Entry 2UXC (X-ray diffraction, 2.90 A resolution); this record covers chains A and D of the 23 polymer chains in the assembly.

== Chain A ==
Molecule: 16S ribosomal RNA
From: Thermus thermophilus
Sequence (1522 nucleotides; each row starts with the number of its first residue; note: 42 numbers in that range are skipped by the numbering (no residue carries them; nothing is unmodelled there); a row labelled like 190A-190L holds insertion residues (190A, then the next letters in order); numbering starts at 0):
     0 UUUGUUGGAGAGUUUGAUCCUGGCUCAGGGUGAACGCUGGCGGCGUGCCU
    50 AAGACAUGCAAGUCGUGCGGG
    73 CCGCGGGGUUUU
    88 ACUCCG
    95 UGGUC
   101 AGCGGCGGACGGGUGAGUAACGCGUGGGU
  129A G
   130 ACCUACCCGGAAGAGGGGGACAACCCGGGGAAACUCGGGCUAAUCCCCCA
   180 UGUGGACCCGC
190A-190L CCCUUGGGGUGU
   191 GUCCAAAGGGCUUU
   216 GCCCGCUUCCGGAUGGGCCCGCGUCCCAUCAGCUAGUUGGUGGGGUAAUG
   266 GCCCACCAAGGCGACGACGGGUAGCCGGUCUGAGAGGAUGGCCGGCCACA
   316 GGGGCACUGAGACACGGGCCCCACUCCUACGGGAGGCAGCAGUUAGGAAU
   366 CUUCCGCAAUGGGCGCAAGCCUGACGGAGCGACGCCGCUUGGAGGAAGAA
   416 GCCCUUCGGGGUGUAAACUCCUGAA
   442 CCCGGGACGAAACCCCCGACGA
   474 GGGGACUGACGGUACCGGG
   494 GUAAUAGCGCCGGCCAACUCCGUGCCAGCAGCCGCGGUAAUACGGAGGGC
   544 GCGAGCGUUACCCGGAUUCACUGGGCGUAAAGGGCGUGUAGGCGGCCUGG
   594 GGCGUCCCAUGUGAAAGACCACGGCUCAACCGUGGGGGAGCGUGGGAUAC
   644 GCUCAGGCUAGACGGUGGGAGAGGGUGGUGGAAUUCCCGGAGUAGCGGUG
   694 AAAUGCGCAGAUACCGGGAGGAACGCCGAUGGCGAAGGCAGCCACCUGGU
   744 CCACCCGUGACGCUGAGGCGCGAAAGCGUGGGGAGCAAACCGGAUUAGAU
   794 ACCCGGGUAGUCCACGCCCUAAACGAUGCGCGCUAGGUCUCUGGGUCU
   848 CCUGGGGGCCGAAGCUAACGCGUUAAGCGCGCCGCCUGGGGAGUACGGCC
   898 GCAAGGCUGAAACUCAAAGGAAUUGACGGGGGCCCGCACAAGCGGUGGAG
   948 CAUGUGGUUUAAUUCGAAGCAACGCGAAGAACCUUACCAGGCCUUGACAU
   998 GCUAGG
 1003A G
  1004 AACCCGGGUGAAAGCCUGGGGUGCCCC
1030A-1030D GCGA
  1031 GGGGAGCCCUAGCACAGGUGCUGCAUGGCCGUCGUCAGCUCGUGCCGUGA
  1081 GGUGUUGGGUUAAGUCCCGCAACGAGCGCAACCCCCGCCGUUAGUUGCCA
  1131 GCGGUUCGGCCGGGCACUCUAACGGGACUGCCCGCGAAA
  1171 GCGGGAGGAAGGAGGGGACGACGUCUGGUCAGCAUGGCCCUUACGGCCUG
  1221 GGCGACACACGUGCUACAAUGCCCACUACAAAGCGAUGCCACCCGGCAAC
  1271 GGGGAGCUAAUCGCAAAAAGGUGGGCCCAGUUCGGAUUGGGGUCUGCAAC
  1321 CCGACCCCAUGAAGCCGGAAUCGCUAGUAAUCGCGGAUCAG
 1361A C
  1362 CAUGCCGCGGUGAAUACGUUCCCGGGCCUUGUACACACCGCCCGUCACGC
  1412 CAUGGGAGCGGGCUCUACCCGAAGUCGCCGGG
  1446 AGCCUACGGG
  1459 CAGGCGCCGAGGGUAGGGCCCGUGACUGGGGCGAAGUCGUAACAAGGUAG
  1509 CUGUACCGGAAGGUGCGGCUGGAUCACCUCCUUUCU
Unresolved in the structure: 0-4, 1535-1538
Metal / ion sites: Mg2+ site 1: U12, C526, A914; Mg2+ site 2: G15, U920; Mg2+ site 3: G21, G22; Mg2+ site 4 near G21 (its only coordinating residue here); Mg2+ site 5: C48, G115; Mg2+ site 6 near A51 (its only coordinating residue here); Mg2+ site 7 near A53 (its only coordinating residue here); Mg2+ site 8: C58, U387; Mg2+ site 9: G61, U62, G105; Mg2+ site 10: G69, G70, U98; Mg2+ site 11: G107, G326; Mg2+ site 12: A109, G331; 107 more Mg2+ sites not listed; 21 more K+ sites not listed
Ligand contacts: paromomycin (PAR): G1405, U1406, C1407, A1408, C1409, G1489, C1490, G1491, A1492, A1493, G1494, U1495, C1496

== Chain D ==
Molecule: Ribosomal protein S4
From: Thermus thermophilus
UniProt: P80373 (RS4_THET8); residues 2-209 here correspond to UniProt positions 1-208 (UniProt number = residue number - 1)
Chain sequence (209 residues; numbered 1 to 209; the number before each row is that of its first residue):
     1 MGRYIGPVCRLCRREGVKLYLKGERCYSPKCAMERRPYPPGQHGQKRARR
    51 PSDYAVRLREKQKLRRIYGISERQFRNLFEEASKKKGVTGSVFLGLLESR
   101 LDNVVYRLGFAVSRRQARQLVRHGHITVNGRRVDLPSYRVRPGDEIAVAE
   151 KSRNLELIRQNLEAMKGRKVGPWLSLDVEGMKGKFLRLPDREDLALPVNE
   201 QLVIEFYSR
Unresolved in the structure: 1
Metal / ion sites: Zn2+: Cys9, Cys26, Cys31; Mg2+: Ala82, Ser83, Lys85, Gly87, Thr89

== Chain A / chain D interface ==
Residue-residue contacts (117):
  A8(A) - Glu205(D)  hydrogen bond to the base
  A8(A) - Ser208(D)  base contact
  A8(A) - Arg209(D)  base contact
  A26(A) - Arg209(D)  hydrogen bond to the sugar
  G28(A) - Arg76(D)  salt bridge to the phosphate
  C400(A) - Arg73(D)  salt bridge to the phosphate
  C401(A) - Arg73(D)  salt bridge to the phosphate
  C401(A) - Asn77(D)  hydrogen bond to the phosphate
  G402(A) - Gln74(D)  hydrogen bond to the phosphate
  G402(A) - Leu135(D)  sugar contact
  G402(A) - Ser137(D)  hydrogen bond to the phosphate
  C403(A) - Gln74(D)  hydrogen bond to the phosphate
  C403(A) - Arg122(D)  hydrogen bond to the sugar
  C403(A) - Pro136(D)  phosphate contact
  C403(A) - Ser137(D)  hydrogen bond to the phosphate
  U404(A) - Gly2(D)  hydrogen bond to the base
  U404(A) - Arg118(D)  salt bridge to the phosphate
  U404(A) - Arg122(D)  phosphate contact
  U405(A) - Gly2(D)  base contact
  U405(A) - Ile5(D)  phosphate contact
  G406(A) - Ile5(D)  sugar contact
  G406(A) - Gln119(D)  hydrogen bond to the base
  G407(A) - Ser113(D)  phosphate contact
  G407(A) - Arg115(D)  salt bridge to the phosphate
  G407(A) - Gln116(D)  hydrogen bond to the sugar
  G407(A) - Gln119(D)  hydrogen bond to the sugar
  A408(A) - Leu21(D)  phosphate contact
  A408(A) - Lys22(D)  phosphate contact
  A408(A) - Ser113(D)  hydrogen bond to the phosphate
  A408(A) - Arg115(D)  phosphate contact
  A408(A) - Gln116(D)  hydrogen bond to the sugar
  G409(A) - Lys22(D)  phosphate contact
  G409(A) - Glu24(D)  phosphate contact
  G409(A) - Arg25(D)  hydrogen bond to the phosphate
  G410(A) - Arg25(D)  salt bridge to the phosphate
  G410(A) - Lys30(D)  salt bridge to the phosphate
  A411(A) - Arg25(D)  salt bridge to the phosphate
  A411(A) - Lys30(D)  salt bridge to the phosphate
  A411(A) - Arg35(D)  base contact
  G425(A) - Gln45(D)  hydrogen bond to the phosphate
  G426(A) - Arg36(D)  salt bridge to the phosphate
  G426(A) - Tyr38(D)  hydrogen bond to the phosphate
  G426(A) - Gly41(D)  hydrogen bond to the phosphate
  G426(A) - Gln42(D)  hydrogen bond to the sugar
  G426(A) - Gln45(D)  hydrogen bond to the phosphate
  U427(A) - Arg13(D)  salt bridge to the phosphate
  U427(A) - Arg36(D)  salt bridge to the phosphate
  U427(A) - Pro40(D)  phosphate contact
  U427(A) - Gly41(D)  hydrogen bond to the phosphate
  G428(A) - Pro7(D)  phosphate contact
  G428(A) - Arg10(D)  salt bridge to the phosphate
  G428(A) - Arg13(D)  phosphate contact
  G428(A) - Arg36(D)  hydrogen bond to the sugar
  U429(A) - Cys9(D)  phosphate contact
  U429(A) - Arg13(D)  salt bridge to the phosphate
  U429(A) - Lys22(D)  hydrogen bond to the phosphate
  U429(A) - Arg25(D)  sugar contact
  U429(A) - Ala32(D)  phosphate contact
  U429(A) - Arg36(D)  salt bridge to the phosphate
  A430(A) - Pro7(D)  phosphate contact
  A430(A) - Val8(D)  hydrogen bond to the phosphate
  A430(A) - Cys9(D)  hydrogen bond to the phosphate
  A430(A) - Lys22(D)  salt bridge to the phosphate
  C436(A) - Glu156(D)  sugar contact
  U437(A) - Gln119(D)  base contact
  U437(A) - His123(D)  sugar contact
  U437(A) - His125(D)  hydrogen bond to the sugar
  U437(A) - Leu155(D)  phosphate contact
  G438(A) - His123(D)  sugar contact
  G438(A) - His125(D)  salt bridge to the phosphate
  A439(A) - His123(D)  salt bridge to the phosphate
  C489(A) - Arg132(D)  salt bridge to the phosphate
  G490(A) - Arg132(D)  salt bridge to the phosphate
  A496(A) - His123(D)  base contact
  C508(A) - Tyr54(D)  sugar contact
  C508(A) - Arg209(D)  salt bridge to the phosphate
  A509(A) - Ser52(D)  hydrogen bond to the phosphate
  A509(A) - Tyr54(D)  sugar contact
  A509(A) - Ala55(D)  sugar contact
  A509(A) - Leu58(D)  sugar contact
  C511(A) - His43(D)  hydrogen bond to the base
  U512(A) - Gln42(D)  hydrogen bond to the sugar
  U512(A) - His43(D)  sugar contact
  U512(A) - Lys46(D)  salt bridge to the phosphate
  U512(A) - Arg49(D)  salt bridge to the phosphate
  G540(A) - Gln42(D)  base contact
  G541(A) - Gly41(D)  sugar contact
  G541(A) - Gln42(D)  hydrogen bond to the sugar
  G542(A) - Arg10(D)  salt bridge to the phosphate
  G542(A) - Arg14(D)  hydrogen bond to the phosphate
  G542(A) - Pro40(D)  sugar contact
  G542(A) - Gly41(D)  sugar contact
  C543(A) - Arg10(D)  salt bridge to the phosphate
  C543(A) - Arg14(D)  salt bridge to the phosphate
  C543(A) - Arg59(D)  phosphate contact
  G544(A) - Arg59(D)  salt bridge to the phosphate
  G544(A) - Gln62(D)  phosphate contact
  G544(A) - Arg66(D)  salt bridge to the phosphate
  C545(A) - Lys61(D)  salt bridge to the phosphate
  C545(A) - Gln62(D)  phosphate contact
  C545(A) - Arg65(D)  salt bridge to the phosphate
  C545(A) - Glu72(D)  phosphate contact
  G546(A) - Tyr4(D)  base contact
  G546(A) - Ser71(D)  phosphate contact
  G546(A) - Glu72(D)  hydrogen bond to the phosphate
  G546(A) - Arg73(D)  hydrogen bond to the phosphate
  A547(A) - Gly2(D)  hydrogen bond to the phosphate
  A547(A) - Arg3(D)  salt bridge to the phosphate
  G616(A) - Arg141(D)  salt bridge to the phosphate
  U619(A) - Arg132(D)  base contact
  U619(A) - Val133(D)  base contact
  U619(A) - Asp134(D)  hydrogen bond to the base
  U619(A) - Leu135(D)  base contact
  U619(A) - Tyr138(D)  sugar contact
  C620(A) - Leu135(D)  base contact
  C620(A) - Ser137(D)  base contact
  C620(A) - Tyr138(D)  sugar contact
Also at the interface, not in a pair above, chain A (49 interface residues in all): C419, C435, A499, C507, C613, A614
Also at the interface, not in a pair above, chain D (67 interface residues in all): Gly6, Lys84, Lys85, Leu157, Phe206

== In short ==
49 residues of chain A and 67 residues of chain D are in contact; the contacts include 35 hydrogen bonds and
32 salt bridges. Among the polar pairs are A8(A)-Glu205(D), U404(A)-Gly2(D) and G406(A)-Gln119(D). Ligands of
chain A: paromomycin.
Chain A is 16S ribosomal RNA and chain D is Ribosomal protein S4, both from Thermus thermophilus; the
structure, Crystal structure of an extended tRNA anticodon stem loop in complex with its cognate mRNA UCGU
..., was determined by X-ray diffraction together with 2UXD and 2UXB from the same study.
